6UU6 - chains CCC and 111 of the 9 polymer chains in the assembly; structure by X-ray diffraction, 4.20 A resolution (low resolution: residue-level contacts below are approximate; hydrogen-bond / salt-bridge calls are withheld).

# Chain CCC
Name: DNA-directed RNA polymerase subunit beta
Organism: Escherichia coli
Notes: EC 2.7.7.6
UniProtKB: P0A8V4 (RPOB_ECO57); residue numbers follow UniProt; this construct covers 1-1342
Chain sequence (1342 residues; numbered 1 to 1342; the number before each row is that of its first residue):
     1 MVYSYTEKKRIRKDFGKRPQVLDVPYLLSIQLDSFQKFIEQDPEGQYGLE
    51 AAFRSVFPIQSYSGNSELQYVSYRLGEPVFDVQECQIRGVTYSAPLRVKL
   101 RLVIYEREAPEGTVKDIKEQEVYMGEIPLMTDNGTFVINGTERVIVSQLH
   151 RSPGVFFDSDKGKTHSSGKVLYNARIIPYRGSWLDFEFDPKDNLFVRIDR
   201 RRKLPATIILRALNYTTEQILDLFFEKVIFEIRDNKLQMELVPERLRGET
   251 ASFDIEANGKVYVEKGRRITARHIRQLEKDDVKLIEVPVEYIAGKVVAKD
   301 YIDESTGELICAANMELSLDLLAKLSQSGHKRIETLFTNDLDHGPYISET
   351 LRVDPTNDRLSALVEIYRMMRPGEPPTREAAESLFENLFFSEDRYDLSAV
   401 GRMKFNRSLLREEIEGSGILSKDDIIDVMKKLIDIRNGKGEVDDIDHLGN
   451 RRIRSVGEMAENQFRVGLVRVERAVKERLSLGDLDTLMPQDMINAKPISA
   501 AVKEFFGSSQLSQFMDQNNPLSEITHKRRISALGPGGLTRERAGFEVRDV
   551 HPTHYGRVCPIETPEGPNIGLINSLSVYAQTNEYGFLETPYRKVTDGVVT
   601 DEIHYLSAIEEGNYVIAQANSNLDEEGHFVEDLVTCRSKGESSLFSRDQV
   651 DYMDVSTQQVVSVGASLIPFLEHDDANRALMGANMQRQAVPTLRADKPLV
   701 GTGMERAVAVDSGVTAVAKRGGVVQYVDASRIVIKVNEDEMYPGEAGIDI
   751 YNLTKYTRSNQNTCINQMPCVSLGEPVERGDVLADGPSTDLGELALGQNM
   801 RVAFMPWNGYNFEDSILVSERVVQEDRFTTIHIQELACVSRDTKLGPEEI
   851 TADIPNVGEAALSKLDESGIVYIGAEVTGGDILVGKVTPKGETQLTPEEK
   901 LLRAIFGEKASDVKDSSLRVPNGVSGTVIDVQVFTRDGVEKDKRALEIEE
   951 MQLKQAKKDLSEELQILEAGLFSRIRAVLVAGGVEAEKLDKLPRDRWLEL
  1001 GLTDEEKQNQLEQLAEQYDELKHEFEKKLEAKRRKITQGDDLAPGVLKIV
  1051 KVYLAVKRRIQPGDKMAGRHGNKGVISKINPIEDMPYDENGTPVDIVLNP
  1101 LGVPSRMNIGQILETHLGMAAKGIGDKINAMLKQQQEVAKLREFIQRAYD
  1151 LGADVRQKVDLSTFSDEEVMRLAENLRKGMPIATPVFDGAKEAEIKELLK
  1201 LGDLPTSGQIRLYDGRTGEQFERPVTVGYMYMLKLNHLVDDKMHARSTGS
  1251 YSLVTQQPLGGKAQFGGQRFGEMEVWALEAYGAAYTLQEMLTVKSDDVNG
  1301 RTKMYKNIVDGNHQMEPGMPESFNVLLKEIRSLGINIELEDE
Not modelled in the structure: 1
Swiss-Prot annotation at these positions:
  - modified residue (N6-acetyllysine): Lys-1022, Lys-1200

# Chain 111
Molecule: Synthetic DNA 50-mer (promoter non-template strand)
Sequence (50 nucleotides; each row starts with the number of its first residue):
    10 ACCTTGACATCCCACCTCACGTATGCTATAATGTGTGCAGTCTGACGCGG
Not modelled in the structure: 10-25, 45-48

# How chain CCC and chain 111 interact
Pairs across the interface - 14 pairs, chain CCC then chain 111:
  Arg-151(CCC) / DT52(111)
  Gly-181(CCC) / DC51(111)
  Trp-183(CCC) / DC51(111)
  Trp-183(CCC) / DT52(111)
  Asp-199(CCC) / DC51(111)
  Arg-200(CCC) / DT52(111)
  Arg-371(CCC) / DG44(111)
  Glu-374(CCC) / DG42(111)
  Glu-374(CCC) / DT43(111)
  Glu-374(CCC) / DG44(111)
  Pro-375(CCC) / DG42(111)
  Glu-541(CCC) / DG53(111)
  Arg-542(CCC) / DT52(111)
  Arg-542(CCC) / DG53(111)
Interface residues without a listed pair, chain CCC (11 interface residues in all): Arg-175

# Summary
11 residues of chain CCC face 6 of chain 111 across their interface.
Here chain CCC is DNA-directed RNA polymerase subunit beta (Escherichia coli) and chain 111 is Synthetic DNA
50-mer (promoter non-template strand). Entry 6UU6 (E. coli sigma-S transcription initiation complex with a
4-nt RNA and a UTP ("Old" crystal soaked ...) was determined by X-ray diffraction together with 6UTV, 6UTW,
6UTX, 6UTY, 6UTZ, 6UU0 and 11 further entries from the same study.
